PDB entry 4FOC | X-ray diffraction, 1.70 A resolution | chain A

[Chain A]
Protein: ALK tyrosine kinase receptor
From: Homo sapiens
Notes: EC 2.7.10.1; fragment: Kinase domain
Reference sequence: Q9UM73 (ALK_HUMAN); residues 1058-1410 here = UniProt positions 1058-1410
Sequence (353 residues; row label = number of the first residue in the row):
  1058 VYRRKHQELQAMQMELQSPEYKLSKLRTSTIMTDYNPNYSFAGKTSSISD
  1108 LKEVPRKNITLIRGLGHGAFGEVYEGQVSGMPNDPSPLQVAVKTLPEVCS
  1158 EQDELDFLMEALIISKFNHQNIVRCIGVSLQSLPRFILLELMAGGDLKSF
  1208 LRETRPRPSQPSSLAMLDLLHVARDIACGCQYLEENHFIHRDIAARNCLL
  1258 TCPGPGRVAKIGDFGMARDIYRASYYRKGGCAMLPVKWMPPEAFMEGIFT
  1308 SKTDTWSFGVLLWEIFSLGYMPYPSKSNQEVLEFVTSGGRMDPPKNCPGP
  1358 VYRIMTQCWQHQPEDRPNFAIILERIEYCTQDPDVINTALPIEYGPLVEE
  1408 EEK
Not modelled in the structure: 1058-1092, 1137-1142, 1280-1287, 1403-1410
Sequence notes: engineered mutation Ser1097 (Cys in Q9UM73)
Residues lining bound ligands: 0UU (methyl cis-4-[2-(benzoylamino)-6-(piperidin-1-ylmethyl)-1H-benzimidazol-1-yl]cyclohexanecarboxylate): Gly1121, Leu1122, Gly1123, His1124, Gly1125, Val1130, Ala1148, Val1180, Leu1196, Glu1197, Leu1198, Met1199, Ala1200, Gly1202, Asp1203, Arg1253, Leu1256, Gly1269, Asp1270
Curated features (UniProtKB/Swiss-Prot):
  - active site: Asp1249 (Proton acceptor)
  - binding site (ATP): His1124, Lys1150, Glu1197 to Met1199, Asp1270
  - site: Val1058, Tyr1059 (Breakpoint for translocation to form the EML4-ALK fusion protein (variant 2))
  - modified residue (Phosphotyrosine): Tyr1078, Tyr1092, Tyr1096, Tyr1131, Tyr1278
  - natural variant: Asp1091 (D1091N: In NBLST3), Gly1128 (G1128A: In NBLST3), Thr1151 (T1151M: In NBLST3), Met1166 (M1166R: In NBLST3), Ile1171 (I1171N: In NBLST3), Phe1174 (F1174C: In NBLST3; F1174I: In NBLST3; F1174L: In NBLST3; F1174V: In NBLST3), Arg1192 (R1192P: In NBLST3), Ala1234 (A1234T: In NBLST3), Phe1245 (F1245C: In NBLST3; F1245V: In NBLST3), Ile1250 (I1250T: In NBLST3), Arg1275 (R1275L: Observed in neuroblastoma; R1275Q: In NBLST3), Tyr1278 (Y1278S: In NBLST3)

[Summary]
Ligands of chain A: compound 0UU. From UniProt: active-site residue Asp1249 and 6 ATP-binding residues.
Chain A is ALK tyrosine kinase receptor (Homo sapiens); the structure, Crystal structure of human anaplastic
lymphoma kinase in complex with acyliminobenzimidazole inhibitor 2, was determined by X-ray diffraction,
deposited together with 4FOB and 4FOD.
